PDB entry 5WG1 | X-ray diffraction, 2.02 A resolution | chains A and P

# Chain A
Protein: Kelch-like ECH-associated protein 1
Organism: Homo sapiens
UniProtKB: Q14145 (KEAP1_HUMAN); numbering as in UniProt (aligned over 320-612)
Amino-acid sequence (336 residues; numbered 289 to 624; the number before each row is that of its first residue):
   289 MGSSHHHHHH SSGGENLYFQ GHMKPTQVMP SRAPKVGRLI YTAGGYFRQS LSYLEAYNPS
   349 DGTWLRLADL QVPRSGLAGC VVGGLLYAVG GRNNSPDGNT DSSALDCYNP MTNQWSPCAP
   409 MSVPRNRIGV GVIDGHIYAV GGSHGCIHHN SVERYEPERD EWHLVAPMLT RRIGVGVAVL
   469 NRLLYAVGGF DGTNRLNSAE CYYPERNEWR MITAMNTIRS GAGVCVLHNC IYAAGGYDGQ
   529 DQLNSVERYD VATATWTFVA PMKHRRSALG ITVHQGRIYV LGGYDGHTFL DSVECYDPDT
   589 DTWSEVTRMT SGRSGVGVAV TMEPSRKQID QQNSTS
Disordered / not traced: 289-329, 610-624
Sequence notes: initiating methionine (289); expression tag (290-319, 613-624); engineered mutation Ala540 (Glu in Q14145), Ala542 (Glu in Q14145)
UniProt features mapped onto this chain:
  - site: Cys434 (Sensor for electrophilic agents)
  - modified residue: Cys434 (S-cGMP-cysteine)

# Chain P
Protein: Nrf2 EAGE mutant peptide
Notes: engineered mutation(s): T80A
Amino-acid sequence (9 residues; row label = number of the first residue in the row):
    76 LDEEAGEFL

# How chain A and chain P interact
Pairs across the interface (25):
  Tyr334(A) with Gly81(P); Glu82(P); Phe83(P), hydrogen bond (side chain-backbone)
  Ser363(A) with Glu82(P), hydrogen bond
  Arg380(A) with Glu82(P), salt bridge
  Asn382(A) with Glu82(P), hydrogen bond; Phe83(P), hydrogen bond (side chain-backbone)
  Asn387(A) with Leu84(P)
  Arg415(A) with Asp77(P), salt bridge; Glu79(P), salt bridge
  Ser508(A) with Glu79(P), hydrogen bond
  Gly509(A) with Glu79(P), hydrogen bond (backbone-side chain)
  Tyr525(A) with Glu78(P), hydrogen bond
  Gly527(A) with Glu78(P)
  Gln530(A) with Glu78(P), hydrogen bond (side chain-backbone)
  Ser555(A) with Glu79(P), hydrogen bond (side chain-backbone)
  Ala556(A) with Glu79(P); Ala80(P), hydrophobic
  Tyr572(A) with Asp77(P); Glu78(P); Ala80(P); Gly81(P)
  Phe577(A) with Ala80(P); Gly81(P)
  Ser602(A) with Ala80(P), hydrogen bond (side chain-backbone)
Interface residues without a listed pair, chain A (19 interface residues in all): Gly364, Gly462, Arg483

# In short
19 residues of chain A and 8 residues of chain P are in contact, with 10 hydrogen bonds and 3 salt bridges.
Polar pairs include Arg380(A)-Glu82(P), Arg415(A)-Asp77(P) and Arg415(A)-Glu79(P).
Chain A is Kelch-like ECH-associated protein 1 (Homo sapiens) and chain P is Nrf2 EAGE mutant peptide; the
structure, Kelch domain of human Keap1 bound to mutant Nrf2 EAGE peptide, was determined by X-ray diffraction
(same publication as 5WIY, 5WFL, 5WFV, 5WHL and 5WHO).
